7JQW - chains A and B; structure by X-ray diffraction, 1.70 A resolution.

== Chain A ==
Molecule: Tryptophan synthase alpha chain
From: Salmonella typhimurium (strain LT2 / SGSC1412 / ATCC 700720)
Notes: EC 4.2.1.20
UniProtKB: P00929 (TRPA_SALTY); residue numbers follow UniProt; this construct covers 1-268
Sequence (268 residues; row label = number of the first residue in the row):
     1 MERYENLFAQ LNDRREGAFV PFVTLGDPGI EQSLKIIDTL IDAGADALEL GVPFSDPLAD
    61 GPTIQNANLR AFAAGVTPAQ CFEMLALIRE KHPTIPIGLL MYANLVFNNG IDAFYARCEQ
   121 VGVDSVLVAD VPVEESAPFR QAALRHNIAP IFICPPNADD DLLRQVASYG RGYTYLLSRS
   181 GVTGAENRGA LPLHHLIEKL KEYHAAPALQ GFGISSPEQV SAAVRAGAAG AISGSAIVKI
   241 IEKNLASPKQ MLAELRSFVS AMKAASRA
Not modelled in the structure: 178-192
Residues lining bound ligands: 2-aminophenol (2AF): Glu134, Pro155, Asn157, Ala158, Asp159, Leu162
UniProt features mapped onto this chain:
  - active site (Proton acceptor): Glu49, Asp60

== Chain B ==
Molecule: Tryptophan synthase beta chain
From: Salmonella typhimurium (strain LT2 / SGSC1412 / ATCC 700720)
Notes: EC 4.2.1.20
UniProtKB: P0A2K1 (TRPB_SALTY); residues 1-397 here = UniProt positions 1-397
Sequence (397 residues; row label = number of the first residue in the row):
     1 MTTLLNPYFG EFGGMYVPQI LMPALNQLEE AFVSAQKDPE FQAQFADLLK NYAGRPTALT
    61 KCQNITAGTR TTLYLKREDL LHGGAHKTNQ VLGQALLAKR MGKSEIIAET GAGQHGVASA
   121 LASALLGLKC RIYMGAKDVE RQSPNVFRMR LMGAEVIPVH SGSATLKDAC NEALRDWSGS
   181 YETAHYMLGT AAGPHPYPTI VREFQRMIGE ETKAQILDKE GRLPDAVIAC VGGGSNAIGM
   241 FADFINDTSV GLIGVEPGGH GIETGEHGAP LKHGRVGIYF GMKAPMMQTA DGQIEESYSI
   301 SAGLDFPSVG PQHAYLNSIG RADYVSITDD EALEAFKTLC RHEGIIPALE SSHALAHALK
   361 MMREQPEKEQ LLVVNLAGRG DKDIFTVHDI LKARGEI
Not modelled in the structure: 1, 397
Construct notes: engineered mutation Ala377 (Ser in P0A2K1)
Bound ions: Cs+ site 1: Thr66, Thr69, Thr71; Cs+ site 2: Val231, Gly232, Glu256, Gly268, Phe306, Ser308
Residues lining bound ligands:
  - 2-aminophenol (2AF), molecule 1: Gln19, Met22, Pro23
  - 2-aminophenol (2AF), molecule 2: His82, Gly83, Val117, Leu121, Arg148, Met152, Arg379
  - KOU ((E)-N-({3-hydroxy-2-methyl-5-[(phosphonooxy)methyl]pyridin-4-yl}methylidene)-L-serine): Ala85, His86, Lys87, Thr110, Gly111, Ala112, Gly113, Gln114, His115, Leu166, Gly189, Thr190, Cys230, Val231, Gly232, Gly233, Gly234, Ser235, Asn236, Ala302, Gly303, Leu304, Asp305, Ala348, Glu350, Ala377, Lys382
  - serine (SER): Lys129, Arg150, Gly153, Ala154, Glu155
UniProt features mapped onto this chain:
  - modified residue: Lys87 (N6-(pyridoxal phosphate)lysine)

== How chain A and chain B interact ==
Residue-residue contacts (54; chain A residue first):
  Pro53(A) - Gln293(B)
  Phe54(A) - Gly292(B)
  Phe54(A) - Gln293(B)
  Ser55(A) - Gln293(B)  hydrogen bond (backbone-side chain)
  Ser55(A) - Ile294(B)  hydrogen bond (side chain-backbone)
  Asp56(A) - Lys167(B)
  Asp56(A) - Asp168(B)
  Asp56(A) - Asn171(B)  hydrogen bond
  Asp56(A) - Tyr279(B)  hydrogen bond
  Pro57(A) - Arg175(B)  hydrogen bond (backbone-side chain)
  Leu58(A) - Arg175(B)  hydrogen bond (backbone-side chain)
  Asp60(A) - Arg175(B)  hydrogen bond (backbone-side chain)
  Phe72(A) - Gln293(B)
  Thr77(A) - Asp291(B)
  Pro78(A) - Asp291(B)
  Ala103(A) - Ile278(B)  hydrophobic
  Asn104(A) - Gly277(B)
  Asn104(A) - Ile278(B)  hydrogen bond (side chain-backbone)
  Asn104(A) - Met286(B)
  Asn104(A) - Gln288(B)  hydrogen bond
  Asn104(A) - Gly292(B)  hydrogen bond (side chain-backbone)
  Asn104(A) - Ile294(B)
  Leu105(A) - Asp291(B)
  Leu105(A) - Gly292(B)
  Leu105(A) - Gln293(B)
  Phe107(A) - Val276(B)
  Phe107(A) - Gly277(B)
  Phe107(A) - Ile278(B)  hydrophobic
  Phe107(A) - Lys283(B)
  Asn108(A) - Arg275(B)  hydrogen bond
  Asn108(A) - Gln288(B)
  Asn108(A) - Ala290(B)  hydrogen bond (side chain-backbone)
  Asn108(A) - Asp291(B)
  Asn108(A) - Gly292(B)
  Ala129(A) - Pro18(B)
  Asp130(A) - Tyr16(B)
  Asp130(A) - Val17(B)  hydrogen bond (backbone-backbone)
  Asp130(A) - Pro18(B)
  Pro132(A) - Met15(B)
  Pro132(A) - Val17(B)
  Pro132(A) - Gln19(B)
  Pro132(A) - Met22(B)  hydrophobic
  Val133(A) - Gln19(B)  hydrogen bond (backbone-side chain)
  Glu134(A) - Thr2(B)
  Glu134(A) - Gln19(B)  hydrogen bond
  Glu134(A) - Met22(B)
  Glu135(A) - Tyr8(B)  hydrogen bond
  Glu135(A) - Gly14(B)
  Glu135(A) - Met15(B)  hydrogen bond (side chain-backbone)
  Glu135(A) - Tyr16(B)
  Asn157(A) - Ile20(B)  hydrogen bond (side chain-backbone)
  Asn157(A) - Pro23(B)
  Asn157(A) - Tyr181(B)  hydrogen bond
  Leu162(A) - Gln19(B)
Also at the interface, not in a pair above, chain A (30 interface residues in all): Ala59, Asn109, Val131, Phe139, Ile153, Pro155, Pro156
Also at the interface, not in a pair above, chain B (30 interface residues in all): Thr289

== In short ==
The chain A/chain B interface involves 30 residues from each chain, with 19 hydrogen bonds. Among the polar
pairs are Ser55(A)-Gln293(B), Ser55(A)-Ile294(B) and Asp56(A)-Asn171(B). One 2-aminophenol molecule is bound
between chain A and chain B. Ligands of chain B: 2-aminophenol, compound KOU and serine.
Chain A is Tryptophan synthase alpha chain and chain B is Tryptophan synthase beta chain, both from Salmonella
typhimurium (strain LT2 / SGSC1412 / ATCC 700720); the structure, The external aldimine crystal structure of
Salmonella typhimurium Tryptophan Synthase mutant beta-S377A in complex with cesium ..., was determined by
X-ray diffraction.
